PDB entry 4MP0 | X-ray diffraction, 2.10 A resolution | chains A and B

== Chain A ==
Molecule: Serine/threonine-protein phosphatase PP1-alpha catalytic subunit
Source organism: Homo sapiens
Notes: EC 3.1.3.16; fragment: PP1 alpha catalytic subunit
UniProtKB: P62136 (PP1A_HUMAN); residues 7-300 here = UniProt positions 7-300
Amino-acid sequence (299 residues; row label = number of the first residue in the row):
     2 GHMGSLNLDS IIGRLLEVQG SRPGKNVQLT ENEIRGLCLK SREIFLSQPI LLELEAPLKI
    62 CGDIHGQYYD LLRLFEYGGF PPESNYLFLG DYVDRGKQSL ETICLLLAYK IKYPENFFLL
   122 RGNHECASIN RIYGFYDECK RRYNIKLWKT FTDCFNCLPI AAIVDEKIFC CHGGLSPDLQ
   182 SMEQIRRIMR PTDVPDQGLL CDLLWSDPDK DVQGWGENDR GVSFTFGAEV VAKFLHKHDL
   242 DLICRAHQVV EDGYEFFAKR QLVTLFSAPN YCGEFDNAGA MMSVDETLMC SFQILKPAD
Not modelled in the structure: 2-5
Sequence notes: expression tag (2-6)
Swiss-Prot annotation at these positions:
  - active site: His-125 (Proton donor)
  - binding site (Mn(2+)): Asp-64, His-66, Asp-92, Asn-124, His-173, His-248
  - modified residue: Ser-22 (Phosphoserine)
Ion coordination: Mn2+ site 1: Asp-64, His-66, Asp-92 (together with phosphate ion); Mn2+ site 2: Asp-92, Asn-124, His-173, His-248 (together with phosphate ion)
From the paper describing this entry:
  - conformationally variable residues (side-chain flip): Tyr-78

== Chain B ==
Molecule: Serine/threonine-protein phosphatase 1 regulatory subunit 10
Source organism: Rattus norvegicus
Notes: fragment: PP1 Nuclear Targeting Subunit
UniProtKB: O55000 (PP1RA_RAT); residues 394-433 here = UniProt positions 394-433
Amino-acid sequence (44 residues; row label = number of the first residue in the row):
   390 GAMGRKRKTV TWPEEGKLRE YFYFELDETE RVNVNKIKDF GEAA
Not modelled in the structure: 390-395, 426-433
Sequence notes: expression tag (390-393)
Swiss-Prot annotation at these positions:
  - motif: Arg-394 to Val-423 (PP1-binding motif)
  - modified residue: Thr-398 (Phosphothreonine)

== How chain A and chain B interact ==
Residue-residue contacts - 74 pairs, chain A then chain B:
  Ala-57(A) with Lys-397(B)
  Gln-68(A) with Arg-420(B)
  Tyr-70(A) with Glu-419(B)
  Asp-71(A) with Glu-419(B); Arg-420(B), salt bridge
  Arg-74(A) with Phe-413(B); Glu-419(B), salt bridge; Arg-420(B)
  Tyr-78(A) with Phe-411(B), hydrophobic; Tyr-412(B); Phe-413(B)
  Arg-96(A) with Val-421(B); Asn-422(B); Val-423(B), hydrogen bond (backbone-backbone); Asn-424(B)
  Gly-97(A) with Val-421(B); Val-423(B)
  Lys-98(A) with Thr-418(B), hydrogen bond (side chain-backbone); Glu-419(B), hydrogen bond (side chain-backbone); Val-421(B); Val-423(B)
  Ile-133(A) with Asn-424(B)
  Tyr-134(A) with Asn-424(B), hydrogen bond (backbone-side chain)
  Gly-135(A) with Val-423(B); Asn-424(B)
  Asp-166(A) with Lys-397(B), salt bridge
  Lys-168(A) with Arg-396(B); Lys-397(B), hydrogen bond (side chain-backbone); Thr-398(B)
  Ile-169(A) with Val-399(B), hydrophobic
  Asp-240(A) with Arg-396(B), salt bridge
  Asp-242(A) with Thr-398(B); Val-399(B), hydrogen bond (side chain-backbone)
  Asp-253(A) with Arg-408(B), salt bridge
  Tyr-255(A) with Leu-407(B); Arg-408(B), hydrogen bond
  Phe-257(A) with Trp-401(B), hydrophobic
  Arg-261(A) with Trp-401(B); Glu-404(B), salt bridge
  Pro-270(A) with Arg-420(B), hydrogen bond (backbone-side chain)
  Asn-271(A) with Arg-420(B)
  Cys-273(A) with Val-421(B); Asn-422(B)
  Gly-274(A) with Arg-420(B)
  Glu-275(A) with Asn-422(B), hydrogen bond
  Glu-287(A) with Lys-397(B), hydrogen bond (backbone-side chain)
  Thr-288(A) with Thr-398(B)
  Leu-289(A) with Lys-397(B); Thr-398(B); Val-399(B); Thr-400(B), hydrogen bond (backbone-backbone)
  Met-290(A) with Thr-400(B)
  Cys-291(A) with Thr-400(B), hydrogen bond (backbone-backbone); Trp-401(B); Pro-402(B)
  Ser-292(A) with Leu-407(B)
  Phe-293(A) with Trp-401(B), hydrophobic; Leu-407(B), hydrogen bond (backbone-backbone); Arg-408(B); Glu-409(B), hydrogen bond (backbone-backbone)
  Gln-294(A) with Glu-409(B), hydrogen bond; Phe-411(B)
  Ile-295(A) with Arg-408(B); Glu-409(B), hydrogen bond (backbone-backbone); Tyr-410(B); Phe-411(B), hydrogen bond (backbone-backbone)
  Leu-296(A) with Phe-411(B); Phe-413(B), hydrophobic
  Lys-297(A) with Phe-411(B), hydrogen bond (backbone-backbone); Tyr-412(B); Phe-413(B), hydrogen bond (backbone-backbone)
  Pro-298(A) with Phe-413(B); Leu-415(B), hydrophobic
  Ala-299(A) with Phe-413(B), hydrogen bond (backbone-backbone)
Other interface residues (no listed pair), chain A (41 interface residues in all): Leu-243, Met-283
Other interface residues (no listed pair), chain B (25 interface residues in all): Lys-406, Glu-414
From the paper, about this interface:
  - pairs named by the authors: Arg-420(B)/Asp-71(A) (salt bridge)
  - hot spots on chain B (mutagenesis) - V399A/W401A: abolished binding to Serine/threonine-protein phosphatase PP1-alpha catalytic subunit (chain A)

== In short ==
Chain A and chain B form an interface of 41 and 25 residues respectively, with 20 hydrogen bonds and 6 salt
bridges. Polar contacts include Asp-71(A)/Arg-420(B), Arg-74(A)/Glu-419(B) and Asp-166(A)/Lys-397(B). The
paper describes a salt bridge between Arg-420(B) and Asp-71(A). From the paper: V399A/W401A of chain B abolish
binding to Serine/threonine-protein phosphatase PP1-alpha catalytic subunit (chain A); conformational
variability at Tyr-78(A).
Here chain A is Serine/threonine-protein phosphatase PP1-alpha catalytic subunit (Homo sapiens) and chain B is
Serine/threonine-protein phosphatase 1 regulatory subunit 10 (Rattus norvegicus). Entry 4MP0 (Structure of a
second nuclear PP1 Holoenzyme, crystal form 2) was determined by X-ray diffraction (same publication as 4MOV
and 4MOY).
